PDB entry 2Q9I | X-ray diffraction, 2.80 A resolution | chains C and S of the 5 polymer chains in the assembly

[Chain C]
Protein: Fibrinogen, gamma polypeptide
From: Homo sapiens
UniProtKB: Q53Y18 (Q53Y18_HUMAN); residues 88-411 here correspond to UniProt positions 114-437 (UniProt number = residue number + 26)
Amino-acid sequence (324 residues; numbered 88 to 411; the number before each row is that of its first residue):
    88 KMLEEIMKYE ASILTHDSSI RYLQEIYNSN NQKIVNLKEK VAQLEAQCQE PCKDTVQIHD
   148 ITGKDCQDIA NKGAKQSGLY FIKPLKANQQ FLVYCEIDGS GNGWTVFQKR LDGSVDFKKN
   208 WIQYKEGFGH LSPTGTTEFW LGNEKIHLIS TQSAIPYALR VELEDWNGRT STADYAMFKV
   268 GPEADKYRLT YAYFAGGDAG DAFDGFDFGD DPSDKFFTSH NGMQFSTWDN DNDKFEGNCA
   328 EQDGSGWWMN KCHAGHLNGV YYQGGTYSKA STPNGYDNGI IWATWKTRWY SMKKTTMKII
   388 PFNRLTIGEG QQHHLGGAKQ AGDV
Disordered / not traced: 88-101, 394-411
Cystine bridges: Cys153-Cys182, Cys326-Cys339
Metal / ion sites: Ca2+ site 1: Asp294, Asp298, Asp301; Ca2+ site 2: Asp318, Asp320, Phe322, Gly324

[Chain S]
Protein: Fibrin B Knob (GHRPam)
Amino-acid sequence (4 residues; row label = number of the first residue in the row):
     1 GHRP

[Interface between chain C and chain S]
Pairs across the interface (16; chain C residue first):
  Ser300(C) with His2(S)
  Asp301(C) with His2(S), salt bridge
  Phe304(C) with His2(S)
  Thr305(C) with His2(S)
  Phe322(C) with Arg3(S)
  Gln329(C) with Arg3(S)
  Asp330(C) with Arg3(S), salt bridge
  Lys338(C) with Gly1(S); His2(S), hydrogen bond (backbone-side chain); Arg3(S), hydrogen bond (backbone-backbone); Pro4(S)
  Cys339(C) with Gly1(S), hydrogen bond (backbone-backbone); Arg3(S), hydrogen bond
  His340(C) with Gly1(S), hydrogen bond (backbone-backbone)
  Tyr363(C) with Arg3(S)
  Asp364(C) with Gly1(S), hydrogen bond (side chain-backbone)
Also at the interface, not in a pair above, chain C (16 interface residues in all): Phe295, Asp297, Asp298, Glu323

[Overview]
16 residues of chain C face 4 of chain S across their interface, with 6 hydrogen bonds and 2 salt bridges.
Among the polar pairs are Asp301(C)-His2(S), Asp330(C)-Arg3(S) and Lys338(C)-His2(S). Asp318(C), Asp320(C),
Phe322(C) and Gly324(C) coordinate Ca2+ site 2.
Here chain C is Fibrinogen, gamma polypeptide (Homo sapiens) and chain S is Fibrin B Knob (GHRPam). Entry 2Q9I
(Crystal Structure of D-Dimer from Human Fibrin Complexed with Met-His-Arg-Pro-Tyr-amide) was determined by
X-ray diffraction, deposited together with 2Z4E.
